3V31 - chains A and B; structure by X-ray diffraction, 1.57 A resolution.

Chain A:
Molecule: Ankyrin repeat family A protein 2
Organism: Homo sapiens
Notes: fragment: (ANK repeats)
Reference sequence: Q9H9E1 (ANRA2_HUMAN); residues 148-313 here = UniProt positions 148-313
Chain sequence (167 residues; numbered 147 to 313; the number before each row is that of its first residue):
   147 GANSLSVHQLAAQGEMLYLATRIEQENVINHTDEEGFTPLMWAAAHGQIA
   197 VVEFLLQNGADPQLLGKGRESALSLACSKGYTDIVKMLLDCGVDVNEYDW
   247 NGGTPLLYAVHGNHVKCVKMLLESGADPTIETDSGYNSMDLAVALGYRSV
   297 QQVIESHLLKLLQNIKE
Unresolved in the structure: 313
Differences from the reference sequence: expression tag (147)
Curated features (UniProtKB/Swiss-Prot):
  - mutagenesis: Trp188 (W188A: Loss of interaction with CCDC8. Decreased affinity for HDAC4), Tyr254 (Y254A: Decreased affinity for HDAC4)
Ion coordination: Na+ site 1 near Cys237 (its only coordinating residue here); Na+ site 2: Leu305, Leu308, Ile311

Chain B:
Molecule: Histone deacetylase 4
Notes: EC 3.5.1.98
Reference sequence: P56524 (HDAC4_HUMAN); residues 1-17 here correspond to UniProt positions 343-359 (UniProt number = residue number + 342)
Chain sequence (18 residues; each row starts with the number of its first residue; numbering starts at 0):
     0 XLPLYTSPSLPNITLGLP
Differences from the reference sequence: acetylation (0)
Modified / non-standard residues: ACE (acetyl group) at position 0
Curated features (UniProtKB/Swiss-Prot):
  - motif: Pro7 to Ile12 (PxLPxI/L motif)
  - modified residue: Ser8 (Phosphoserine)

How chain A and chain B interact:
Residue-residue contacts (37):
  Leu151(A) - ACE_0(B)
  Leu151(A) - Leu1(B)
  Leu151(A) - Pro2(B)
  Gln155(A) - Pro2(B)
  Gln155(A) - Leu3(B)  hydrogen bond (side chain-backbone)
  Ala158(A) - Leu3(B)  hydrophobic
  Gln159(A) - Leu1(B)  hydrogen bond (side chain-backbone)
  Gln159(A) - Pro2(B)
  Gln159(A) - Leu3(B)
  Glu181(A) - Ser6(B)
  Phe183(A) - Pro7(B)
  Trp188(A) - Thr5(B)
  Trp188(A) - Ser6(B)
  Trp188(A) - Pro7(B)
  Ala191(A) - Pro7(B)  hydrophobic
  His192(A) - Leu3(B)
  His192(A) - Thr5(B)  hydrogen bond
  Glu216(A) - Leu9(B)
  Ser220(A) - Leu9(B)
  Leu221(A) - Pro7(B)  hydrophobic
  Leu221(A) - Ser8(B)
  Leu221(A) - Leu9(B)
  Ser224(A) - Pro10(B)
  Asp245(A) - Leu9(B)
  Gly249(A) - Ile12(B)
  Leu253(A) - Ile12(B)  hydrophobic
  Tyr254(A) - Leu9(B)
  Tyr254(A) - Pro10(B)
  Tyr254(A) - Ile12(B)  hydrophobic
  His257(A) - Pro10(B)
  His257(A) - Asn11(B)
  His257(A) - Ile12(B)
  Thr278(A) - Ile12(B)
  Tyr282(A) - Leu14(B)  hydrophobic
  Leu287(A) - Ile12(B)
  Leu287(A) - Leu14(B)  hydrophobic
  Ala290(A) - Leu14(B)  hydrophobic
Other interface residues (no listed pair), chain A (24 interface residues in all): Met187, Ser280
Other interface residues (no listed pair), chain B (14 interface residues in all): Thr13

Summary:
24 residues of chain A and 14 residues of chain B are in contact; the contacts include 3 hydrogen bonds. Polar
pairs include Gln155(A)-Leu3(B), Gln159(A)-Leu1(B) and His192(A)-Thr5(B). Leu305(A), Leu308(A) and Ile311(A)
form the Na+ site 2. From UniProt: 2 mutagenesis sites on chain A.
Chain A is Ankyrin repeat family A protein 2 (Homo sapiens) and chain B is Histone deacetylase 4; the
structure, Crystal Structure of the Peptide Bound Complex of the Ankyrin Repeat Domains of Human ANKRA2, was
determined by X-ray diffraction together with 3UXG, 3UZD, 3V2O, 3V2X and 3V30 from the same study.
